Entry 8YNN (electron microscopy, 3.97 A resolution); this record covers chains C and K of the 7 polymer chains in the assembly.

[Chain C]
Name: Caspase-8 subunit p10
From: Homo sapiens
UniProtKB: Q14790 (CASP8_HUMAN); residues 1-479 here = UniProt positions 1-479
Sequence (479 residues; each row starts with the number of its first residue):
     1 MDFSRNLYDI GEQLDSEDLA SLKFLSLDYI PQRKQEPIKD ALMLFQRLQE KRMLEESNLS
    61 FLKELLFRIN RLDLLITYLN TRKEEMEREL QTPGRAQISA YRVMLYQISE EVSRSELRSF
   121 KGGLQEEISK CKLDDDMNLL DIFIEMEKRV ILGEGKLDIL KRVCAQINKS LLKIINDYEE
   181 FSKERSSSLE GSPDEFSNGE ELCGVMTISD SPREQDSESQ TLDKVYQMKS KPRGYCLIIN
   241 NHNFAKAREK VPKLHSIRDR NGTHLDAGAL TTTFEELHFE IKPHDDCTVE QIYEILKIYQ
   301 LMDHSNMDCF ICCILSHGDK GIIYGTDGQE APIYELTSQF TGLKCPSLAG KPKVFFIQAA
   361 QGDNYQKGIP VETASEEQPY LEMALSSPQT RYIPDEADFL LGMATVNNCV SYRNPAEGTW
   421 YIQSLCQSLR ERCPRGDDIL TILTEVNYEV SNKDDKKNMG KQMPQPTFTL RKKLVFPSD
Unresolved in the structure: 183-479
Differences from the reference sequence: engineered mutation G122 (Phe in Q14790), G123 (Leu in Q14790), A360 (Cys in Q14790), A374 (Asp in Q14790), A384 (Asp in Q14790)
Swiss-Prot annotation at these positions:
  - active site: H317
  - site: D216, S217 (Cleavage)
  - modified residue: S188 (Phosphoserine), S211 (Phosphoserine), K224 (N6-acetyllysine), Y334 (Phosphotyrosine), Y380 (Phosphotyrosine), S387 (Phosphoserine), R413 (Microbial infection: ADP-riboxanated arginine)
  - natural variant: R248 (R248W: In CASP8D), D285 (D285H: Associated with protection against breast cancer)
  - mutagenesis: D73 (D73A: Abolishes binding to FLASH. Induces NF-kappa-B activation), Y380 (Y380E: Phosphomimetic mutant which does not affect interaction with PIK3R1 or DISC-mediated processing; Y380F: Abolishes phosphorylation at this site ...), S387 (S387A: Impaired CDK1-mediated phosphorylation and enhanced apoptosis), R413 (R413A: Abolished ADP-riboxanation by C.violaceum CopC)
Reported in the primary citation:
  - mutagenesis - E12A/F122G/L123G, N70A/F122G/L123G, E110A/F122G/L123G: unchanged binding to CASP8 and FADD-like apoptosis regulator subunit p43 (chain K)

[Chain K]
Name: CASP8 and FADD-like apoptosis regulator subunit p43
From: Homo sapiens
UniProtKB: O15519 (CFLAR_HUMAN); residue numbers follow UniProt; this construct covers 1-181
Sequence (181 residues; row label = number of the first residue in the row):
     1 MSAEVIHQVE EALDTDEKEM LLFLCRDVAI DVVPPNVRDL LDILRERGKL SVGDLAELLY
    61 RVRRFDLLKR ILKMDRKAVE THLLRNPHLV SDYRVLMAEI GEDLDKSDVS SLIFLMKDYM
   121 GRGKISKEKS FLDLVVELEK LNLVAPDQLD LLEKCLKNIH RIDLKTKIQK YKQSVQGAGT
   181 S
Unresolved in the structure: 176-181

[How chain C and chain K interact]
Residue-residue contacts - 10 pairs, chain C then chain K:
  M1(C) with L115(K); K154(K); C155(K), hydrophobic
  S4(C) with F114(K)
  R5(C) with N158(K)
  Y8(C) with S111(K)
  Q46(C) with F114(K); K117(K)
  Q49(C) with K117(K)
  E50(C) with R122(K), salt bridge
Interface residues without a listed pair, chain C (11 interface residues in all): L7, D9, L42, R47
Interface residues without a listed pair, chain K (11 interface residues in all): Y119, L151, H160
The authors on this interface:
  - hot spots on chain C (mutagenesis) - R33D/F122G/L123G, R52D/F122G/L123G: decreased binding to chain F

[In short]
The chain C/chain K interface involves 11 residues from each chain; the contacts include 1 salt bridge. The
salt-bridged pair is E50(C)-R122(K). The paper reports that R33D/F122G/L123G and R52D/F122G/L123G of chain C
reduce binding to chain F; E12A/F122G/L123G, N70A/F122G/L123G and E110A/F122G/L123G of chain C leave binding
to CASP8 and FADD-like apoptosis regulator subunit p43 (chain K) unchanged.
Here chain C is Caspase-8 subunit p10 and chain K is CASP8 and FADD-like apoptosis regulator subunit p43, both
from Homo sapiens. Entry 8YNN (Structure of the Caspase-8/cFLIP death effector domain assembly) was determined
by electron microscopy, deposited together with 8YM4, 8YM5, 8YM6, 8YNI, 8YNK, 8YNL and 8YNM.
